6JR0 - chains A and C of the 10 polymer chains in the assembly; structure by X-ray diffraction, 2.50 A resolution.

== Chain A ==
Name: Histone H3.1
Source organism: Homo sapiens
UniProtKB: P68431 (H31_HUMAN); residues 0-135 here correspond to UniProt positions 1-136 (UniProt number = residue number + 1)
Sequence (139 residues; each row starts with the number of its first residue; numbers below 1 keep their minus sign (Gly-3 is residue -3)):
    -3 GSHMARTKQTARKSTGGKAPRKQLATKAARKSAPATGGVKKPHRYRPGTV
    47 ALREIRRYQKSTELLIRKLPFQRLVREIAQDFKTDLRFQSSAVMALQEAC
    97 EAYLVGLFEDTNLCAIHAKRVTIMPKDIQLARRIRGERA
Disordered / not traced: -3 to 37, 134-135
Modified positions: Mse0 (selenomethionine); Mse90 (selenomethionine; parent Met); Mse120 (selenomethionine; parent Met)
Differences from the reference sequence: expression tag (-3 to -1)
Swiss-Prot annotation at these positions:
  - modified residue: Arg2 (Asymmetric dimethylarginine), Thr3 (Phosphothreonine), Lys4 (Allysine), Gln5 (5-glutamyl dopamine), Thr6 (Phosphothreonine), Arg8 (Citrulline), Lys9 (N6,N6,N6-trimethyllysine), Ser10 (ADP-ribosylserine), Thr11 (Phosphothreonine), Lys14 (N6-(2-hydroxyisobutyryl)lysine), Arg17 (Asymmetric dimethylarginine), Lys18 (N6-(2-hydroxyisobutyryl)lysine), Lys23 (N6-(2-hydroxyisobutyryl)lysine), Arg26 (Citrulline), Lys27 (N6,N6,N6-trimethyllysine), Ser28 (ADP-ribosylserine), Lys36 (N6,N6,N6-trimethyllysine), Lys37 (N6-methyllysine), Tyr41 (Phosphotyrosine), Lys56 (N6,N6,N6-trimethyllysine) and 8 more in UniProt
  - lipidation: Lys18 (N6-decanoyllysine)

== Chain C ==
Name: Histone H2A type 1-B/E
Source organism: Homo sapiens
UniProtKB: P04908 (H2A1B_HUMAN); residues 0-129 here correspond to UniProt positions 1-130 (UniProt number = residue number + 1)
Sequence (133 residues; numbered -3 to 129; the number before each row is that of its first residue; numbers below 1 keep their minus sign (Gly-3 is residue -3)):
    -3 GSHMSGRGKQGGKARAKAKTRSSRAGLQFPVGRVHRLLRKGNYSERVGAG
    47 APVYLAAVLEYLTAEILEMAGNAARDNKKTRIIPRHLQLAIRNDEELNKL
    97 LGRVTIAQGGVLPNIQAVLLPKKTESHHKAKGK
Disordered / not traced: -3 to 13, 119-129
Modified positions: Mse0 (selenomethionine); Mse65 (selenomethionine)
Differences from the reference sequence: expression tag (-3 to -1); engineered mutation Mse65 (Leu66 in P04908)
Swiss-Prot annotation at these positions:
  - modified residue: Ser1 (N-acetylserine), Arg3 (Citrulline), Lys5 (N6-(2-hydroxyisobutyryl)lysine), Lys9 (N6-(2-hydroxyisobutyryl)lysine), Lys13 (N6-(beta-hydroxybutyryl)lysine), Lys36 (N6-(2-hydroxyisobutyryl)lysine), Lys74 (N6-(2-hydroxyisobutyryl)lysine), Lys75 (N6-(2-hydroxyisobutyryl)lysine), Lys95 (N6-(2-hydroxyisobutyryl)lysine), Gln104 (N5-methylglutamine), Lys118 (N6-(2-hydroxyisobutyryl)lysine), Lys119 (N6-crotonyllysine), Thr120 (Phosphothreonine), Lys125 (N6-crotonyllysine)
  - cross-link (Glycyl lysine isopeptide (Lys-Gly)): Lys13 (interchain with G-Cter in ubiquitin), Lys15 (interchain with G-Cter in ubiquitin), Lys119 (interchain with G-Cter in ubiquitin)

== How chain A and chain C interact ==
Contacting residue pairs (25; chain A residue first):
  Leu48(A) - Leu115(C)
  Leu48(A) - Pro117(C)
  Ile51(A) - Ile111(C)  hydrophobic
  Arg52(A) - Ile111(C)
  Gln55(A) - Arg81(C)  hydrogen bond (backbone-side chain)
  Gln55(A) - Val107(C)
  Gln55(A) - Leu108(C)
  Gln55(A) - Pro109(C)
  Gln55(A) - Asn110(C)  hydrogen bond (side chain-backbone)
  Lys56(A) - Arg81(C)
  Thr58(A) - Arg81(C)
  Thr58(A) - Gln104(C)  hydrogen bond (backbone-side chain)
  Thr58(A) - Gly105(C)
  Thr58(A) - Gly106(C)
  Leu60(A) - Gln104(C)
  Glu94(A) - Ala103(C)
  Glu94(A) - Gln104(C)  hydrogen bond
  Ala98(A) - Thr101(C)
  Val101(A) - Val107(C)  hydrophobic
  Glu105(A) - Val107(C)
  Asn108(A) - Leu115(C)
  Leu109(A) - Gln112(C)
  Ile112(A) - Gln112(C)
  Ile112(A) - Val114(C)  hydrophobic
  Val117(A) - Leu115(C)  hydrophobic
Other interface residues (no listed pair), chain A (17 interface residues in all): Ser57, Glu59
Other interface residues (no listed pair), chain C (16 interface residues in all): Leu116

== Summary ==
17 residues of chain A face 16 of chain C across their interface, with 4 hydrogen bonds. Polar contacts
include Gln55(A)-Arg81(C), Gln55(A)-Asn110(C) and Thr58(A)-Gln104(C).
Chain A is Histone H3.1 and chain C is Histone H2A type 1-B/E, both from Homo sapiens; the structure, Crystal
structure of the human nucleosome phased with 12 selenium atoms, was determined by X-ray diffraction together
with 6JR1 from the same study.
